Entry 5BTG (X-ray diffraction, 2.50 A resolution); this record covers chains C and D of the 8 polymer chains in the assembly.

Chain C:
Name: DNA gyrase subunit A
Source organism: Mycobacterium tuberculosis (strain ATCC 25618 / H37Rv)
Notes: EC 5.99.1.3; fragment: GyrA 2-500 with IGSG C-terminal tag
Reference sequence: P9WG47 (GYRA_MYCTU); residues 2-500 here = UniProt positions 2-500
Amino-acid sequence (503 residues; numbered 2 to 504; the number before each row is that of its first residue):
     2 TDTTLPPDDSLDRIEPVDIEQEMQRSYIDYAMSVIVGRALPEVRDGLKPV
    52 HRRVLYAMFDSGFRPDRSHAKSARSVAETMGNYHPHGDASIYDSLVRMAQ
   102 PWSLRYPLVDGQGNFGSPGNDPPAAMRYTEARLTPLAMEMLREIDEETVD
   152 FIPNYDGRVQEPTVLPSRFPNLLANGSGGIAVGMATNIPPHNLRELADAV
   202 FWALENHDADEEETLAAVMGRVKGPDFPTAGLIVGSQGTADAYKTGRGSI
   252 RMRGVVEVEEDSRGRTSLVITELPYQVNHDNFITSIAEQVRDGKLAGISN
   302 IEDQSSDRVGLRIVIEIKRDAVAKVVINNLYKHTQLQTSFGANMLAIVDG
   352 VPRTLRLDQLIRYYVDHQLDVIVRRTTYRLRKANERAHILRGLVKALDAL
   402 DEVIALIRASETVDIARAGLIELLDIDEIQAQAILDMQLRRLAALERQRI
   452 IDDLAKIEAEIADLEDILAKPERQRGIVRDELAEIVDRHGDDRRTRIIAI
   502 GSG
Unresolved in the structure: 2-14, 502-504
Modified residues: Tyr129 (O-phosphotyrosine; PTR)
Construct notes: expression tag (501-504)
UniProt features mapped onto this chain:
  - active site: Tyr129 (O-(5'-phospho-DNA)-tyrosine intermediate)
  - modified residue: Thr2 (N-acetylthreonine)
  - natural variant: Ala90 (A90V: Confers ciprofloxacin resistance, in clinical isolate), Ser91 (S91P: Confers ciprofloxacin resistance, in clinical isolate), Asp94 (D94A: Confers ciprofloxacin resistance, in clinical isolate; D94G: Confers ciprofloxacin resistance, in clinical isolate; D94H: Confers ciprofloxacin resistance, in clinical isolate ...)
  - mutagenesis: Thr80 (T80A: Slight resistance to fluoroquinolones. Hypersusceptibile, 2- to 14-fold higher sensitivity to fluoroquinolones, 2- to 8-fold more efficient in fluoroquinolone-induced DNA cleavage ...), Gly88 (G88A: Confers fluoroquinolone resistance, IC(50) is 2- to 26-fold higher than wild-type ...), Ala90 to Asp94 (80-fold increased resistance to fluoroquinolones, 32- to 64-fold reduction in fluoroquinolone-induced DNA cleavage), Ala90 (A90G: 4- to 16-fold more efficient in fluoroquinolone-induced DNA cleavage alone ...), Asp94 (D94G/H: 25- 45-fold increased resistance to fluoroquinolones, 4- to 8-fold reduction in fluoroquinolone-induced DNA cleavage ...)

Chain D:
Name: DNA gyrase subunit B
Source organism: Mycobacterium tuberculosis (strain ATCC 25618 / H37Rv)
Notes: EC 5.99.1.3; fragment: GyrB 426-675 with N-terminal SNA tag
Reference sequence: P9WG45 (GYRB_MYCTU); residues 426-675 here = UniProt positions 426-675
Amino-acid sequence (253 residues; each row starts with the number of its first residue):
   423 SNALVRRKSATDIGGLPGKLADCRSTDPRKSELYVVEGDSAGGSAKSGRD
   473 SMFQAILPLRGKIINVEKARIDRVLKNTEVQAIITALGTGIHDEFDIGKL
   523 RYHKIVLMADADVDGQHISTLLLTLLFRFMRPLIENGHVFLAQPPLYKLK
   573 WQRSDPEFAYSDRERDGLLEAGLKAGKKINKEDGIQRYKGLGEMDAKELW
   623 ETTMDPSVRVLRQVTLDDAAAADELFSILMGEDVDARRSFITRNAKDVRF
   673 LDV
Unresolved in the structure: 423, 432-436
Construct notes: expression tag (423-425)
Metal / ion sites: Mg2+: Asp532, Asp534
Small-molecule neighbours: Levofloxacin (LFX; (3S)-9-fluoro-3-methyl-10-(4-methylpiperazin-1-yl)-7-oxo-2,3-dihydro-7H-[1,4]oxazino[2,3,4-ij]quinoline-6-carboxylic acid): Arg482, Gly483, Thr500, Glu501
UniProt features mapped onto this chain:
  - binding site (Mg(2+)): Glu459, Asp532, Asp534
  - site (Interaction with DNA): Lys484, Asn487
  - mutagenesis: Asp472 (D472H: No supercoiling activity), Arg482 (R482K: Increased susceptibility to fluoroquinolones, half supercoiling activity, no fluoroquinolone-induced DNA cleavage (makes sequence more like E.coli)), Asn499 (N499D: 17-fold increased resistance to fluoroquinolones, slightly increased DNA cleavage in absence of drugs), Asp577 (D577A: 37% supercoiling, 54% decatenation, 126% DNA cleavage in presence of norfloxacin; D577R: <2% supercoiling, 4% decatenation), Glu620 to Asp627 (<3% supercoiling, 18% decatenation, 75% DNA cleavage in presence of norfloxacin), Glu620 (E620A: 15% supercoiling, 19% decatenation, 143% DNA cleavage in presence of norfloxacin; E620R: 10% supercoiling, 7% decatenation), Glu623 (E623A: 18% supercoiling, 11% decatenation, 131% DNA cleavage in presence of norfloxacin; E623R: <2% supercoiling, 2% decatenation), Asp627 (D627A: 13% supercoiling, 10% decatenation, 42% DNA cleavage in presence of norfloxacin; D627R: <2% supercoiling, 3% decatenation)
From the paper describing this entry:
  - binding site for Levofloxacin: Thr500, Glu501

Interface between chain C and chain D:
Contacting residue pairs (61; chain C residue first):
  Ile15(C) with Phe562(D), hydrophobic; Leu633(D); Gln635(D)
  Glu16(C) with Leu633(D), hydrogen bond (backbone-backbone); Arg634(D); Gln635(D), hydrogen bond (backbone-backbone)
  Pro17(C) with Gln635(D); Thr637(D)
  Val18(C) with Arg634(D); Gln635(D), hydrogen bond (backbone-backbone); Val636(D); Thr637(D), hydrogen bond (backbone-backbone)
  Asp19(C) with Thr637(D); Asp639(D), hydrogen bond (side chain-backbone)
  Ile20(C) with Ile556(D), hydrophobic; Val636(D), hydrophobic; Thr637(D), hydrogen bond (backbone-backbone); Leu638(D), hydrophobic; Phe648(D), hydrophobic
  Glu21(C) with Asp640(D); Ala643(D); Ala644(D); Leu647(D)
  Gln22(C) with Leu673(D); Asp674(D)
  Glu23(C) with Leu563(D); Arg634(D), salt bridge
  Met24(C) with Thr542(D); Leu545(D), hydrophobic; Thr546(D); Phe648(D), hydrophobic; Leu651(D); Met652(D), hydrophobic
  Gln25(C) with Phe662(D); Asn666(D)
  Arg26(C) with Arg634(D); Val670(D)
  Ser27(C) with Gln538(D); Thr542(D)
  Tyr28(C) with Thr542(D); Leu651(D); Met652(D), hydrophobic; Arg659(D)
  Ile29(C) with Asn666(D); Ala667(D), hydrophobic
  Asp30(C) with Val535(D); Gln538(D), hydrogen bond
  Tyr31(C) with Lys484(D); Val535(D); Asp536(D); His539(D), hydrogen bond
  Ala32(C) with Ile663(D), hydrophobic
  Met33(C) with Ile663(D), hydrophobic; Ala667(D), hydrophobic
  Ser34(C) with Val535(D)
  Arg39(C) with Asp536(D), salt bridge
  Tyr156(C) with Arg609(D), hydrogen bond (backbone-side chain); Lys611(D)
  Val183(C) with Arg659(D)
  Gly184(C) with Val656(D); Arg660(D), hydrogen bond (backbone-side chain)
Other interface residues (no listed pair), chain C (26 interface residues in all): Pro86, Asp157
Other interface residues (no listed pair), chain D (39 interface residues in all): Lys526, Phe549

Summary:
26 residues of chain C and 39 residues of chain D are in contact; the contacts include 10 hydrogen bonds and 2
salt bridges. Polar pairs include Glu23(C)-Arg634(D), Arg39(C)-Asp536(D) and Asp19(C)-Asp639(D). Bound to
chain D: Levofloxacin. From the paper: a binding site for Levofloxacin at Thr500(D) and Glu501(D).
Here chain C is DNA gyrase subunit A and chain D is DNA gyrase subunit B, both from Mycobacterium tuberculosis
(strain ATCC 25618 / H37Rv). Entry 5BTG (Crystal structure of a topoisomerase II complex) was determined by
X-ray diffraction, deposited together with 5BS8, 5BTA, 5BTC, 5BTD, 5BTF, 5BTI, 5BTL and 5BTN.
